2ONO - chains A and D of the 4 polymer chains in the assembly; structure by X-ray diffraction, 2.15 A resolution.

== Chain A (and D) ==
Name: Aldehyde dehydrogenase
From: Homo sapiens
Notes: EC 1.2.1.3; chain D of this document is another copy of the same molecule, construct and numbering; everything in this record applies to it too
Reference sequence: P05091 (ALDH2_HUMAN); residues 1-500 here correspond to UniProt positions 18-517 (UniProt number = residue number + 17)
Amino-acid sequence (500 residues; numbered 1 to 500; the number before each row is that of its first residue):
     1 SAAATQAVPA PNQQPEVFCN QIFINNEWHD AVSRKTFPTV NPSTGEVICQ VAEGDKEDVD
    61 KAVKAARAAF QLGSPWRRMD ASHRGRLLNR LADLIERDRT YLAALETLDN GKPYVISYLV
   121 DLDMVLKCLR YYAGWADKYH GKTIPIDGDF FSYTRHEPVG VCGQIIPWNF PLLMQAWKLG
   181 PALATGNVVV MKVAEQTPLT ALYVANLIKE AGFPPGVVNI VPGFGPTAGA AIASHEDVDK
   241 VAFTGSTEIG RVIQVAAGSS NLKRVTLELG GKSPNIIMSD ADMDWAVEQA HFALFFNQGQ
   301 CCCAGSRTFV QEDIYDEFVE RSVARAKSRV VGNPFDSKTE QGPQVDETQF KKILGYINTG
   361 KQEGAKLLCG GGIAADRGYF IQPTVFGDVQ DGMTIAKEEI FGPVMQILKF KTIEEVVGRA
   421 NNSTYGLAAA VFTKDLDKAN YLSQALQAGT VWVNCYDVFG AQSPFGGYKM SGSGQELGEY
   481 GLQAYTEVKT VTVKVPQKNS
Unresolved in the structure: 1-6
Sequence notes: engineered mutation Q475 (Arg492 in P05091)
Curated features (UniProtKB/Swiss-Prot):
  - active site: E268 (Proton acceptor), C302 (Nucleophile)
  - binding site (NAD(+)): G245 to G250
  - site: N169 (Transition state stabilizer)
  - modified residue (N6-acetyllysine): K35, K56, K61, K142, K351, K366, K409, K411, K434
What the authors report for this chain:
  - conformationally variable residues (order/disorder transition): S246 to S260, R264, E268
  - catalytic residues: C302
  - mutagenesis - R264Q (2-fold), R475Q (20-fold): decreased binding to NAD+ (citing earlier work)
  - mutagenesis - R264Q (2-fold), R475Q (2-fold): decreased catalytic activity (citing earlier work)

== Interface between chain A and chain D ==
Residue-residue contacts (67; chain A residue first):
  L72(A) - N499(D)
  G73(A) - Q497(D)
  G73(A) - N499(D)  hydrogen bond (backbone-side chain)
  R77(A) - N499(D)
  R77(A) - S500(D)  hydrogen bond (side chain-backbone)
  R78(A) - D149(D)  salt bridge
  R78(A) - Q497(D)
  R78(A) - K498(D)
  R78(A) - N499(D)
  D80(A) - D147(D)
  D80(A) - G148(D)  hydrogen bond (side chain-backbone)
  D80(A) - K498(D)  salt bridge
  A81(A) - P145(D)  hydrophobic
  S82(A) - D147(D)  hydrogen bond
  R84(A) - S500(D)
  D137(A) - P145(D)
  H140(A) - K142(D)
  H140(A) - T143(D)
  G141(A) - G141(D)
  G141(A) - K142(D)
  G141(A) - T143(D)  hydrogen bond (backbone-backbone)
  K142(A) - H140(D)
  K142(A) - G141(D)
  K142(A) - T143(D)
  T143(A) - H140(D)
  T143(A) - G141(D)  hydrogen bond (side chain-backbone)
  T143(A) - K142(D)
  T143(A) - Y153(D)
  T143(A) - T154(D)  hydrogen bond (side chain-backbone)
  I144(A) - H140(D)
  P145(A) - A81(D)  hydrophobic
  P145(A) - D137(D)
  P145(A) - H140(D)
  D147(A) - D80(D)
  D147(A) - S82(D)  hydrogen bond
  G148(A) - D80(D)  hydrogen bond (backbone-side chain)
  F151(A) - Y153(D)  hydrophobic
  Y153(A) - T143(D)
  Y153(A) - F151(D)  hydrophobic
  T154(A) - T143(D)  hydrogen bond (backbone-side chain)
  R155(A) - N499(D)  hydrogen bond (side chain-backbone)
  R155(A) - S500(D)  hydrogen bond (side chain-backbone)
  E157(A) - S500(D)
  P158(A) - S500(D)
  K434(A) - D435(D)
  K434(A) - L436(D)  hydrogen bond (backbone-backbone)
  D435(A) - K434(D)
  L436(A) - K434(D)  hydrogen bond (backbone-backbone)
  L436(A) - L436(D)  hydrophobic
  L436(A) - V453(D)  hydrophobic
  L436(A) - N454(D)
  V453(A) - L436(D)  hydrophobic
  N454(A) - L436(D)
  Q497(A) - G73(D)
  Q497(A) - R78(D)
  K498(A) - R78(D)
  K498(A) - D80(D)  salt bridge
  N499(A) - L72(D)
  N499(A) - G73(D)  hydrogen bond (side chain-backbone)
  N499(A) - R77(D)
  N499(A) - R78(D)
  N499(A) - R155(D)  hydrogen bond (backbone-side chain)
  S500(A) - R77(D)  hydrogen bond (backbone-backbone)
  S500(A) - R84(D)
  S500(A) - R155(D)  hydrogen bond (backbone-side chain)
  S500(A) - E157(D)
  S500(A) - P158(D)
Also at the interface, not in a pair above, chain A (37 interface residues in all): W76, D149, G186, T433, A439
Also at the interface, not in a pair above, chain D (38 interface residues in all): K138, Y139, I144, G186, T433, A439

== In short ==
37 residues of chain A face 38 of chain D across their interface, with 18 hydrogen bonds and 3 salt bridges.
Among the polar pairs are R78(A)-D149(D), D80(A)-K498(D) and G73(A)-N499(D). The paper reports the catalytic
residue C302(A); R264Q and R475Q of chain A reduce binding to NAD+.
Both chains are Aldehyde dehydrogenase (Homo sapiens). Entry 2ONO (Arg475Gln Mutant of Mitochondrial Aldehyde
Dehydrogenase, apo form, pseudo-merohedrally twinned) was determined by X-ray diffraction, deposited together
with 2ONM, 2ONN and 2ONP.
